PDB entry 3VAK | X-ray diffraction, 2.17 A resolution | chains B and P of the 3 polymer chains in the assembly

[Chain B]
Molecule: Splicing factor U2AF 65 kDa subunit
Source organism: Homo sapiens
Notes: fragment: RNA Binding Domains 1 and 2
Reference sequence: P26368 (U2AF2_HUMAN); residue numbers follow UniProt; this construct covers 148-237, 258-336
Amino-acid sequence (174 residues; numbered 143 to 336; 20 numbers in that range are skipped by the numbering (no residue carries them; nothing is unmodelled there); the number before each row is that of its first residue):
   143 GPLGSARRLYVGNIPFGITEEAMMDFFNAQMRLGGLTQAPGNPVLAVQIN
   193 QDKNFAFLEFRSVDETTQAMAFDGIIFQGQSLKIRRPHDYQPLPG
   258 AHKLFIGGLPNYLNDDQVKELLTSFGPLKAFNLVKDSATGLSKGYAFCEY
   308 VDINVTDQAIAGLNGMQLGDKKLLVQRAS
Covalently attached groups: covalent link Gly237-Ala258
Sequence notes: expression tag (143-147)
Residues lining bound ligands:
  - n,N-bis(3-D-gluconamidopropyl)deoxycholamide (CPQ): Tyr269, Leu270, Gln274, Glu277, Leu278, Leu325, Gly326
  - 1,4-diethylene dioxide (DIO), molecule 1: Asn268, Tyr269, Leu270, Asn271, Leu290, Lys292, Gly297, Leu298, Ser299
  - 1,4-diethylene dioxide (DIO), molecule 2: Lys276, Leu285, Lys286, Ala287, Phe288
UniProt features mapped onto this chain:
  - natural variant: Arg149 (R149W: In DEVDFB)
  - modified residue: Lys276 (5-hydroxylysine), Ser294 (Phosphoserine)
Reported in the primary citation:
  - binding site for the 7-nt DNA strand: Lys260, Gly264, Gly265, Asn289, Phe304, Lys328, Gln333, Ala335
  - binding site for the 7-nt DNA strand (chain P): Ser147, Arg150, Arg228, His230, Asp231
  - mutagenesis - D293N/K329Q/L331K/Q333E: unchanged binding to 5'-4rU
  - mutagenesis - D293N/K329Q/L331K/Q333E: increased binding to 3'-4rU
  - mutagenesis - K260A/N289A (36-fold), F304A (73-fold): decreased binding to poly-rU RNA (citing earlier work)
  - specificity-determining residues: Asp293, Lys328, Lys329 (proposed by the authors, not directly observed)

[Chain P]
Molecule: 7-nt DNA strand
Sequence (7 nucleotides; each row starts with the number of its first residue):
     1 UUUUUUU
Modified positions: BRU (5-bromo-2'-deoxyuridine-5'-monophosphate) at position 5

[Chain B / chain P interface]
Pairs across the interface - 25 pairs, chain B then chain P:
  Lys260(B) - DU4(P)  hydrogen bond to the base
  Phe262(B) - DU2(P)  base contact
  Phe262(B) - DU3(P)  stacking on the base
  Gly264(B) - DU2(P)  base contact
  Gly265(B) - DU1(P)  base contact
  Gly265(B) - DU2(P)  hydrogen bond to the base
  Leu266(B) - DU2(P)  base contact
  Asn289(B) - DU4(P)  hydrogen bond to the base
  Val291(B) - DU4(P)  base contact
  Lys292(B) - BRU_5(P)  phosphate contact
  Ser294(B) - DU6(P)  hydrogen bond to the phosphate
  Lys300(B) - DU2(P)  base contact
  Lys300(B) - BRU_5(P)  salt bridge to the phosphate
  Gly301(B) - DU2(P)  base contact
  Tyr302(B) - DU2(P)  sugar contact
  Tyr302(B) - DU3(P)  sugar contact
  Tyr302(B) - DU4(P)  sugar contact
  Phe304(B) - DU3(P)  sugar contact
  Phe304(B) - DU4(P)  stacking on the base
  Lys328(B) - DU1(P)  base contact
  Lys329(B) - DU1(P)  hydrogen bond to the base
  Leu331(B) - DU2(P)  base contact
  Gln333(B) - DU3(P)  hydrogen bond to the base
  Arg334(B) - DU3(P)  base contact
  Ala335(B) - DU3(P)  hydrogen bond to the base

[Summary]
The interface between chain B and chain P involves 19 residues on one side and 6 on the other; the contacts
include 7 hydrogen bonds, 1 salt bridge and 2 aromatic stacking contacts. Polar pairs include
Lys260(B)-DU4(P), Gly265(B)-DU2(P) and Asn289(B)-DU4(P). The paper reports a binding site for the 7-nt DNA
strand at Lys260(B), Gly264(B) and Gly265(B) among others; K260A/N289A and F304A of chain B reduce binding to
poly-rU RNA.
Here chain B is Splicing factor U2AF 65 kDa subunit (Homo sapiens) and chain P is a 7-nt DNA strand. Entry
3VAK (Structure of U2AF65 variant with BrU5 DNA) was determined by X-ray diffraction, deposited together with
3VAF, 3VAG, 3VAH, 3VAI, 3VAJ, 3VAL and 3VAM.
